8U13 - chains E and J of the 11 polymer chains in the assembly; structure by electron microscopy, 3.80 A resolution.

== Chain E ==
Name: Histone H3.1
From: Homo sapiens
Reference sequence: P68431 (H31_HUMAN); residues 0-135 here correspond to UniProt positions 1-136 (UniProt number = residue number + 1)
Sequence (140 residues; each row starts with the number of its first residue; numbers below 1 keep their minus sign (Gly-4 is residue -4)):
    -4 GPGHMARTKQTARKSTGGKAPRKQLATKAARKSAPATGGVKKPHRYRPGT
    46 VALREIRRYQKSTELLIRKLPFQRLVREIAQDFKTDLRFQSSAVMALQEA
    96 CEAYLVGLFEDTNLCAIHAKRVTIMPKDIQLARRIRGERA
Not modelled in the structure: -4 to 36
Differences from the reference sequence: expression tag (-4 to -1)
Swiss-Prot annotation at these positions:
  - modified residue: Arg2 (Asymmetric dimethylarginine), Thr3 (Phosphothreonine), Lys4 (Allysine), Gln5 (5-glutamyl dopamine), Thr6 (Phosphothreonine), Arg8 (Citrulline), Lys9 (N6,N6,N6-trimethyllysine), Ser10 (ADP-ribosylserine), Thr11 (Phosphothreonine), Lys14 (N6-(2-hydroxyisobutyryl)lysine), Arg17 (Asymmetric dimethylarginine), Lys18 (N6-(2-hydroxyisobutyryl)lysine), Lys23 (N6-(2-hydroxyisobutyryl)lysine), Arg26 (Citrulline), Lys27 (N6,N6,N6-trimethyllysine), Ser28 (ADP-ribosylserine), Lys36 (N6,N6,N6-trimethyllysine), Lys37 (N6-methyllysine), Tyr41 (Phosphotyrosine), Lys56 (N6,N6,N6-trimethyllysine) and 8 more in UniProt
  - lipidation: Lys18 (N6-decanoyllysine)

== Chain J ==
Molecule: 147-nt DNA strand
From: Homo sapiens
Sequence (147 nucleotides; numbered -73 to 73; the number before each row is that of its first residue; numbers below 1 keep their minus sign (DA-73 is residue -73)):
   -73 ATCGGATGTATATATCTGACACGTGCCTGGAGACTAGGGAGTAATCCCCT
   -23 TGGCGGTTAAAACGCGGGGGACAGCGCGTACGTGCGTTTAAGCGGTGCTA
    27 GAGCTGTCTACGACCAATTGAGCGGCCTCGGCACCGGGATTCTCGAT
Not modelled in the structure: -73

== Chain E / chain J interface ==
Pairs across the interface (23; chain E residue first):
  Lys37(E) - DA72(J)  salt bridge to the phosphate
  Arg40(E) - DG-8(J)  base contact
  Tyr41(E) - DT69(J)  phosphate contact
  Arg42(E) - DG-5(J)  salt bridge to the phosphate
  Arg42(E) - DC70(J)  phosphate contact
  Arg42(E) - DG71(J)  salt bridge to the phosphate
  Pro43(E) - DG-5(J)  sugar contact
  Thr45(E) - DC70(J)  phosphate contact
  Arg49(E) - DT69(J)  sugar contact
  Arg63(E) - DA-13(J)  phosphate contact
  Arg72(E) - DT-23(J)  salt bridge to the phosphate
  Arg83(E) - DT-23(J)  phosphate contact
  Phe84(E) - DT-24(J)  sugar contact
  Phe84(E) - DT-23(J)  hydrogen bond to the phosphate
  Gln85(E) - DT-24(J)  hydrogen bond to the phosphate
  Arg116(E) - DA-3(J)  phosphate contact
  Arg116(E) - DC-2(J)  phosphate contact
  Val117(E) - DG-4(J)  sugar contact
  Val117(E) - DA-3(J)  hydrogen bond to the phosphate
  Thr118(E) - DG-4(J)  phosphate contact
  Thr118(E) - DA-3(J)  hydrogen bond to the phosphate
  Met120(E) - DA-3(J)  phosphate contact
  Met120(E) - DC-2(J)  phosphate contact
Also at the interface, not in a pair above, chain E (18 interface residues in all): Ser86, Lys115

== Overview ==
Chain E and chain J form an interface of 18 and 12 residues respectively, with 4 hydrogen bonds and 4 salt
bridges. Polar contacts include Phe84(E)-DT-23(J), Gln85(E)-DT-24(J) and Val117(E)-DA-3(J).
Chain E is Histone H3.1 and chain J is a 147-nt DNA strand, both from Homo sapiens; the structure, Cryo-EM
structure of the human nucleosome core particle ubiquitylated at histone H2A lysine 15 in complex ..., was
determined by electron microscopy, deposited together with 8SMW, 8SMX, 8SMY, 8SMZ, 8SN0, 8SN1 and 3 further
entries.
